PDB entry 4QV5 | X-ray diffraction, 2.70 A resolution | chains A and B of the 28 polymer chains in the assembly

# Chain A
Molecule: Proteasome subunit alpha type-2
Organism: Saccharomyces cerevisiae
Notes: EC 3.4.25.1; engineered mutation(s): M45I
UniProtKB: P23639 (PSA2_YEAST); residues 1-250 here = UniProt positions 1-250
Sequence (250 residues; each row starts with the number of its first residue):
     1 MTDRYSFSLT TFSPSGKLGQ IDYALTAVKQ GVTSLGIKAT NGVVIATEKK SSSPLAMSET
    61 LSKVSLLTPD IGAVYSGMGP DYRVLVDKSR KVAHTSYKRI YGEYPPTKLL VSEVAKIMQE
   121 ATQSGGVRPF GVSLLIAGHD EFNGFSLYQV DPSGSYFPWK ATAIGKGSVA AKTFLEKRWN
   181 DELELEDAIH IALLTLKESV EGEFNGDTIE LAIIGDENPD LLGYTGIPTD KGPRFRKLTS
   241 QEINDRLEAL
Curated features (UniProtKB/Swiss-Prot):
  - cross-link: K108 (Glycyl lysine isopeptide (Lys-Gly) (interchain with G-Cter in ubiquitin))

# Chain B
Molecule: Proteasome subunit alpha type-3
Organism: Saccharomyces cerevisiae
Notes: EC 3.4.25.1
UniProtKB: P23638 (PSA3_YEAST); residues 0-257 here correspond to UniProt positions 1-258 (UniProt number = residue number + 1)
Sequence (258 residues; row label = number of the first residue in the row; numbering starts at 0):
     0 MGSRRYDSRT TIFSPEGRLY QVEYALESIS HAGTAIGIMA SDGIVLAAER KVTSTLLEQD
    60 TSTEKLYKLN DKIAVAVAGL TADAEILINT ARIHAQNYLK TYNEDIPVEI LVRRLSDIKQ
   120 GYTQHGGLRP FGVSFIYAGY DDRYGYQLYT SNPSGNYTGW KAISVGANTS AAQTLLQMDY
   180 KDDMKVDDAI ELALKTLSKT TDSSALTYDR LEFATIRKGA NDGEVYQKIF KPQEIKDILV
   240 KTGITKKDED EEADEDMK
Unresolved in the structure: 0, 245-257
Curated features (UniProtKB/Swiss-Prot):
  - cross-link (Glycyl lysine isopeptide (Lys-Gly)): K99 (interchain with G-Cter in ubiquitin), K198 (interchain with G-Cter in ubiquitin), K230 (interchain with G-Cter in ubiquitin)

# How chain A and chain B interact
Residue-residue contacts - 65 pairs, chain A then chain B:
  R4(A) - S2(B)  hydrogen bond (backbone-side chain)
  Y5(A) - S2(B)
  Y5(A) - Y5(B)
  S6(A) - G125(B)
  S6(A) - L127(B)
  F7(A) - S2(B)
  F7(A) - Y5(B)
  F7(A) - D6(B)
  F7(A) - G126(B)
  S8(A) - G126(B)  hydrogen bond (backbone-backbone)
  S8(A) - L127(B)
  S8(A) - R128(B)  hydrogen bond (side chain-backbone)
  T10(A) - R128(B)
  T11(A) - S7(B)
  T11(A) - T9(B)
  T11(A) - Q20(B)
  F12(A) - Q20(B)
  F12(A) - Y23(B)
  F12(A) - A24(B)  hydrophobic
  F12(A) - S27(B)
  F12(A) - L79(B)  hydrophobic
  F12(A) - R128(B)
  F12(A) - P129(B)
  F12(A) - G131(B)
  S13(A) - Y23(B)
  P14(A) - Y23(B)  hydrophobic
  P14(A) - E26(B)
  S15(A) - E26(B)
  S15(A) - H30(B)
  G16(A) - Y23(B)
  G16(A) - S27(B)  hydrogen bond (backbone-side chain)
  L18(A) - L79(B)  hydrophobic
  K38(A) - E57(B)  salt bridge
  S112(A) - E84(B)
  K116(A) - I85(B)
  Q119(A) - A81(B)
  Q119(A) - D82(B)  hydrogen bond
  Q119(A) - I85(B)
  Q119(A) - R128(B)
  T122(A) - R128(B)  hydrogen bond (backbone-side chain)
  Q123(A) - Y121(B)
  Q123(A) - L127(B)
  Q123(A) - R128(B)  hydrogen bond (side chain-backbone)
  Q123(A) - F130(B)
  G125(A) - L127(B)
  S153(A) - A81(B)
  G154(A) - A81(B)
  S155(A) - A81(B)
  Y156(A) - E84(B)  hydrogen bond
  F157(A) - L56(B)  hydrophobic
  P158(A) - L56(B)
  P158(A) - E57(B)  hydrogen bond (backbone-backbone)
  P158(A) - T60(B)
  P158(A) - S61(B)
  W159(A) - S53(B)
  W159(A) - L55(B)
  W159(A) - L56(B)
  K160(A) - T54(B)
  K160(A) - L55(B)  hydrogen bond (backbone-backbone)
  K160(A) - L56(B)
  K160(A) - E57(B)
  A161(A) - L55(B)
  L175(A) - L55(B)
  E176(A) - T54(B)
  E176(A) - L55(B)
Interface residues without a listed pair, chain A (33 interface residues in all): S124, K172
Interface residues without a listed pair, chain B (32 interface residues in all): T80

# Summary
The interface between chain A and chain B involves 33 residues on one side and 32 on the other; the contacts
include 10 hydrogen bonds and 1 salt bridge. Polar contacts include K38(A)-E57(B), R4(A)-S2(B) and
S8(A)-R128(B).
Chain A is Proteasome subunit alpha type-2 and chain B is Proteasome subunit alpha type-3, both from
Saccharomyces cerevisiae; the structure, yCP beta5-M45I mutant, was determined by X-ray diffraction (same
publication as 4QUX, 4QUY, 4QV0, 4QV1, 4QV3, 4QV4 and 42 further entries).
